PDB entry 2QFV | X-ray diffraction, 2.30 A resolution | chains A and B

# Chain A (and B)
Protein: Isocitrate dehydrogenase [NADP]
Organism: Saccharomyces cerevisiae
Notes: EC 1.1.1.42; chain B of this document is another copy of the same molecule, construct and numbering; everything in this record applies to it too
UniProtKB: P21954 (IDHP_YEAST); residues 1-413 here correspond to UniProt positions 16-428 (UniProt number = residue number + 15)
Chain sequence (427 residues; numbered -13 to 413; the number before each row is that of its first residue; numbers below 1 keep their minus sign (Met-13 is residue -13)):
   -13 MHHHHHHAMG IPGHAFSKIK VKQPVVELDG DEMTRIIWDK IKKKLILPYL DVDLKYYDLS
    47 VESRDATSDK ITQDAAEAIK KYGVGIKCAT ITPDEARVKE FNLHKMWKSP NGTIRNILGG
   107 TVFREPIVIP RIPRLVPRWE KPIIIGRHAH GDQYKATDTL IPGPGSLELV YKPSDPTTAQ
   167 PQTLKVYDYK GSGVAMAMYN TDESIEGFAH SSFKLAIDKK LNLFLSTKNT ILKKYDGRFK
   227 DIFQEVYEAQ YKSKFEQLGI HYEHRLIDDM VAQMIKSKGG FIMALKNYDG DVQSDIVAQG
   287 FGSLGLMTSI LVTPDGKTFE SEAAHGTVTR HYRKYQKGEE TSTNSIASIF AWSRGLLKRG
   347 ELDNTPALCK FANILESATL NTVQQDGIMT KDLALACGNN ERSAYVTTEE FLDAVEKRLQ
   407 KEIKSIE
Not modelled in the structure: -13 to 1, 412-413 (chain B: -13 to 3, 412-413)
Differences from the reference sequence: expression tag (-13 to 0)
Swiss-Prot annotation at these positions:
  - binding site (NADP(+)): Thr76 to Thr78, Arg83, Lys262, Gly312 to His317, Asn330
  - binding site (substrate): Thr78, Ser95 to Arg101, Arg110, Arg133
  - binding site (Mn(2+)): Asp254, Asp277
  - site (Critical for catalysis): Tyr140, Lys214
Residues lining bound ligands: NADP (NAP; NADP nicotinamide-adenine-dinucleotide phosphate): Lys73, Ala75, Thr76, Ile77, Thr78, Arg83, Asn97, Leu290, Gly291, Glu308, Ala309, Ala310, His311, Gly312, Thr313, Val314, Thr315, Arg316, His317, Ser328, Thr329, Asn330, Asp378
What the authors report for this chain:
  - binding site for NADP: Thr76, Thr78, Arg83, Glu308, Gly312, Thr313, Val314, Arg316, His317, Asn330
  - specificity-determining residues: His317 (proposed by the authors, not directly observed)

# Interface between chain A and chain B
Residue-residue contacts (149):
  Leu121(A) with Pro123(B); Arg124(B); Ile261(B); Lys262(B)
  Pro123(A) with Leu121(B); Pro123(B)
  Arg124(A) with Leu121(B)
  Gln139(A) with Ile217(B); Leu218(B)
  Tyr140(A) with Lys214(B); Ile217(B), hydrophobic
  Thr143(A) with Leu155(B); Lys171(B); Val172(B)
  Asp144(A) with Leu218(B); Lys219(B); Lys220(B), hydrogen bond (side chain-backbone); Tyr221(B), hydrogen bond (side chain-backbone)
  Thr145(A) with Gln168(B), hydrogen bond; Leu170(B)
  Leu146(A) with Gln168(B), hydrogen bond (backbone-side chain); Arg224(B)
  Ile147(A) with Tyr157(B), hydrophobic
  Pro148(A) with Tyr157(B); Ala165(B), hydrophobic; Gln168(B)
  Gly149(A) with Tyr157(B), hydrogen bond (backbone-side chain)
  Pro150(A) with Tyr157(B), hydrogen bond (backbone-side chain); Pro159(B); Ser160(B), hydrogen bond (backbone-backbone)
  Gly151(A) with Tyr157(B); Lys158(B); Pro159(B); Ser160(B), hydrogen bond (backbone-side chain)
  Ser152(A) with Val156(B); Tyr157(B); Lys158(B), hydrogen bond (backbone-backbone)
  Leu153(A) with Leu155(B), hydrophobic; Val156(B)
  Glu154(A) with Glu154(B); Leu155(B); Val156(B), hydrogen bond (backbone-backbone)
  Leu155(A) with Leu153(B), hydrophobic; Glu154(B); Ala183(B), hydrophobic
  Val156(A) with Ser152(B); Leu153(B); Glu154(B), hydrogen bond (backbone-backbone); Val156(B), hydrophobic
  Tyr157(A) with Ile147(B), hydrophobic; Gly149(B), hydrogen bond (side chain-backbone); Pro150(B), hydrogen bond (side chain-backbone); Gly151(B); Ser152(B)
  Lys158(A) with Gly151(B); Ser152(B), hydrogen bond (backbone-backbone); Glu154(B), salt bridge
  Pro159(A) with Pro150(B); Gly151(B)
  Ser160(A) with Pro150(B), hydrogen bond (backbone-backbone); Gly151(B)
  Ala165(A) with Pro148(B), hydrophobic
  Gln168(A) with Thr145(B), hydrogen bond; Leu146(B), hydrogen bond (side chain-backbone); Ile147(B)
  Leu170(A) with Thr145(B)
  Lys171(A) with Thr143(B)
  Val172(A) with Thr143(B); Ala183(B), hydrophobic; Tyr185(B)
  Tyr173(A) with Tyr185(B); Thr187(B)
  Tyr175(A) with Tyr185(B); Asn186(B)
  Ser178(A) with Thr187(B); Asp188(B), hydrogen bond
  Gly179(A) with Asn186(B); Thr187(B); Asp188(B)
  Val180(A) with Tyr185(B); Asn186(B), hydrogen bond (backbone-backbone); Tyr221(B), hydrophobic
  Ala181(A) with Met184(B); Tyr221(B)
  Met182(A) with Ala183(B); Met184(B), hydrogen bond (backbone-backbone); Leu218(B), hydrophobic; Tyr221(B), hydrophobic
  Ala183(A) with Leu155(B), hydrophobic; Val172(B); Met182(B); Ala183(B), hydrophobic
  Met184(A) with Ala181(B); Met182(B), hydrogen bond (backbone-backbone)
  Tyr185(A) with Val172(B); Tyr173(B); Tyr175(B); Val180(B)
  Asn186(A) with Tyr175(B); Gly179(B); Val180(B), hydrogen bond (backbone-backbone)
  Thr187(A) with Tyr173(B); Ser178(B); Gly179(B)
  Asp188(A) with Ser178(B), hydrogen bond; Gly179(B)
  Lys214(A) with Asp277(B), salt bridge
  Ile217(A) with Gln139(B); Tyr140(B), hydrophobic
  Leu218(A) with Gln139(B); Asp144(B); Met182(B), hydrophobic
  Lys219(A) with Asp144(B)
  Lys220(A) with Asp144(B), hydrogen bond (backbone-side chain); Thr145(B)
  Tyr221(A) with Asp144(B), hydrogen bond (backbone-side chain); Val180(B), hydrophobic; Ala181(B); Met182(B), hydrophobic
  Ile253(A) with Tyr274(B); Val278(B), hydrophobic
  Asp254(A) with Asp277(B); Val278(B); Asp281(B)
  Val257(A) with Val278(B); Ile282(B), hydrophobic
  Ala258(A) with Gln285(B)
  Ile261(A) with Leu121(B); Gln285(B); Gly286(B)
  Lys262(A) with Leu121(B); Gln285(B)
  Tyr274(A) with Lys214(B); Ile253(B); Asp275(B), hydrogen bond
  Asp275(A) with Tyr274(B), hydrogen bond
  Asp277(A) with Lys214(B), salt bridge; Asp254(B)
  Val278(A) with Ile253(B), hydrophobic; Val257(B)
  Gln279(A) with Val278(B); Ile282(B)
  Asp281(A) with Asp254(B)
  Ile282(A) with Val257(B), hydrophobic; Gln279(B); Ile282(B), hydrophobic
  Gln285(A) with Ala258(B); Ile261(B); Lys262(B), hydrogen bond
Also at the interface, not in a pair above, chain A (66 interface residues in all): Val122, Ala142, Asp161, Arg224, Gly286
Also at the interface, not in a pair above, chain B (64 interface residues in all): Val122

# Overview
66 residues of chain A and 64 residues of chain B are in contact; the contacts include 28 hydrogen bonds and 3
salt bridges. Polar contacts include Lys158(A)-Glu154(B), Lys214(A)-Asp277(B) and Asp144(A)-Lys220(B). Bound
to chain A: NADP. From the paper: a binding site for NADP at Thr76(A), Thr78(A) and Arg83(A) among others; the
specificity determinant His317(A).
Chain A and chain B are both Isocitrate dehydrogenase [NADP] (Saccharomyces cerevisiae); the structure,
Crystal structure of Saccharomyces cerevesiae mitochondrial NADP(+)-dependent isocitrate dehydrogenase in
complex with NADP(+), was determined by X-ray diffraction, deposited together with 2QFW, 2QFX and 2QFY.
